PDB entry 9BVT | X-ray diffraction, 3.40 A resolution | chains C and K of the 14 polymer chains in the assembly

[Chain C]
Molecule: DNA-directed RNA polymerase II subunit RPB3
Source organism: Saccharomyces cerevisiae
UniProtKB: A0A6A5Q0Z3 (A0A6A5Q0Z3_YEASX); residue numbers follow UniProt; this construct covers 1-318
Sequence (318 residues; numbered 1 to 318; the number before each row is that of its first residue):
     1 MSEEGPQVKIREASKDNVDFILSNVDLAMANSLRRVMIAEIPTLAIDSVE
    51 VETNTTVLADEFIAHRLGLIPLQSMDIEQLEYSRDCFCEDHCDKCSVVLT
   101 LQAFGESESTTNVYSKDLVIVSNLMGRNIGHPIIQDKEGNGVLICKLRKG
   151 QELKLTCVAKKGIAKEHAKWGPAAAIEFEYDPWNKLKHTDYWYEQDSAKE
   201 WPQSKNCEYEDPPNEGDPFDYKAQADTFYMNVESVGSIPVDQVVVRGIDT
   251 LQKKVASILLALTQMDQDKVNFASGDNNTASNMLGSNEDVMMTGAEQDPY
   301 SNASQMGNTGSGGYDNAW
Disordered / not traced: 1-2, 269-318
Ion coordination: Zn2+: Cys-86, Cys-88, Cys-92, Cys-95

[Chain K]
Molecule: DNA-directed RNA polymerase II subunit RPB11
Source organism: Saccharomyces cerevisiae
UniProtKB: A0A6A5Q7A1 (A0A6A5Q7A1_YEASX); residues 1-120 here = UniProt positions 1-120
Sequence (120 residues; numbered 1 to 120; the number before each row is that of its first residue):
     1 MNAPDRFELFLLGEGESKLKIDPDTKAPNAVVITFEKEDHTLGNLIRAEL
    51 LNDRKVLFAAYKVEHPFFARFKLRIQTTEGYDPKDALKNACNSIINKLGA
   101 LKTNFETEWNLQTLAADDAF
Disordered / not traced: 116-120

[Interface between chain C and chain K]
Contacting residue pairs (69):
  Glu-3(C) with Asn-104(K), hydrogen bond
  Glu-4(C) with Ala-100(K); Asn-104(K), hydrogen bond
  Pro-6(C) with Lys-97(K); Ala-100(K); Asn-104(K)
  Val-8(C) with Leu-101(K), hydrophobic; Asn-104(K); Glu-108(K)
  Lys-9(C) with Glu-108(K), salt bridge
  Ile-10(C) with Glu-108(K); Gln-112(K)
  Ala-13(C) with Leu-114(K)
  Ser-14(C) with Leu-114(K)
  Lys-15(C) with Leu-114(K)
  Val-18(C) with Trp-109(K), hydrophobic
  Leu-22(C) with Leu-101(K), hydrophobic
  Asp-26(C) with Glu-49(K); Lys-97(K), salt bridge
  Ala-28(C) with Asn-44(K); Leu-45(K); Ala-48(K), hydrophobic
  Met-29(C) with Leu-45(K); Lys-97(K); Leu-98(K), hydrophobic
  Ser-32(C) with Thr-41(K); Leu-45(K)
  Leu-33(C) with Leu-101(K), hydrophobic
  Arg-35(C) with Asp-39(K), salt bridge; His-40(K); Thr-41(K)
  Val-36(C) with Thr-41(K)
  Glu-40(C) with Thr-41(K)
  Arg-84(C) with Leu-11(K)
  Lys-165(C) with Arg-6(K), hydrogen bond (backbone-side chain); Leu-9(K); Asp-39(K), salt bridge
  Glu-166(C) with Arg-6(K), hydrogen bond (backbone-side chain); Phe-7(K)
  His-167(C) with Arg-6(K)
  Val-240(C) with Trp-109(K), hydrophobic
  Asp-241(C) with Phe-105(K); Trp-109(K)
  Val-244(C) with Phe-105(K), hydrophobic
  Val-245(C) with Lys-102(K)
  Ile-248(C) with Leu-98(K); Leu-101(K), hydrophobic; Lys-102(K)
  Asp-249(C) with Lys-102(K), salt bridge
  Leu-251(C) with Leu-98(K), hydrophobic
  Gln-252(C) with Leu-98(K); Gly-99(K); Lys-102(K), hydrogen bond
  Lys-254(C) with Glu-38(K), salt bridge
  Val-255(C) with Cys-91(K); Ile-95(K), hydrophobic
  Ile-258(C) with Leu-19(K), hydrophobic; Phe-35(K), hydrophobic; Leu-42(K), hydrophobic; Leu-87(K), hydrophobic; Cys-91(K), hydrophobic
  Leu-259(C) with Cys-91(K), hydrophobic
  Ala-261(C) with Leu-19(K), hydrophobic
  Leu-262(C) with Leu-87(K), hydrophobic; Lys-88(K)
  Thr-263(C) with Lys-88(K)
  Met-265(C) with Leu-19(K); Lys-20(K)
  Asp-266(C) with Lys-88(K), salt bridge
Interface residues without a listed pair, chain C (46 interface residues in all): Gly-5, Gln-7, Phe-20, Asn-31, Ile-163, Ala-256
Interface residues without a listed pair, chain K (40 interface residues in all): Phe-10, Lys-18, Ile-21, Ile-46, Asn-92, Ile-94, Glu-106, Ala-115

[Overview]
46 residues of chain C face 40 of chain K across their interface; the contacts include 5 hydrogen bonds and 7
salt bridges. Among the polar pairs are Lys-9(C)/Glu-108(K), Asp-26(C)/Lys-97(K) and Arg-35(C)/Asp-39(K).
Cys-86(C), Cys-88(C), Cys-92(C) and Cys-95(C) form the Zn2+ site.
Here chain C is DNA-directed RNA polymerase II subunit RPB3 and chain K is DNA-directed RNA polymerase II
subunit RPB11, both from Saccharomyces cerevisiae. Entry 9BVT (RNA Pol II - High Mn(+2) concentration) was
determined by X-ray diffraction (same publication as 9BW0, 8U9R and 8U9X).
